PDB entry 2D4M | X-ray diffraction, 1.85 A resolution | chain A

== Chain A ==
Name: DU
From: Mason-Pfizer monkey virus
Notes: EC 3.6.1.23
Amino-acid sequence (152 residues; each row starts with the number of its first residue):
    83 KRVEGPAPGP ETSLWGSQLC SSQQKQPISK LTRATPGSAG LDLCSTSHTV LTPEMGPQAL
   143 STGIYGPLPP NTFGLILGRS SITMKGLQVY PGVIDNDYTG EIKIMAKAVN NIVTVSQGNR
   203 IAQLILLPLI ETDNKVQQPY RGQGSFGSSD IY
Unresolved in the structure: 83-106, 220-234
Construct notes: engineered mutation Lys83 (Asn in 40018527)
Modified / non-standard residues: Cys126 (s-hydroxycysteine; CSO)

== Summary ==
Chain A is DU (Mason-Pfizer monkey virus); the structure, Crystal Structure of apo M-PMV dUTPase, was
determined by X-ray diffraction, deposited together with 2D4N and 2D4L.
